Entry 5AFL (X-ray diffraction, 2.38 A resolution); this record covers chains C and D of the 5 polymer chains in the assembly.

Chain C (and D):
Name: Acetylcholine-binding protein, neuronal acetylcholine receptor subunit alpha-7
Organism: Homo sapiens
Notes: chain D of this document is another copy of the same molecule, construct and numbering; everything in this record applies to it too
Chain sequence (205 residues; each row starts with the number of its first residue; numbering starts at 0):
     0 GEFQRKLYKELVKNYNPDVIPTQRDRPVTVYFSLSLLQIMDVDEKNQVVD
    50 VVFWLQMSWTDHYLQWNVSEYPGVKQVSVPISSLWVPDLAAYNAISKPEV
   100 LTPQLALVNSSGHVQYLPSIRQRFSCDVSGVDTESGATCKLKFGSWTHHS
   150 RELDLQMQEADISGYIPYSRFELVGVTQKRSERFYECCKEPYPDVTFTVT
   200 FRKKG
Disulfide bonds: Cys125-Cys138, Cys186-Cys187
Glycans and other covalent adducts: N-acetylglucosamine (NAG) linked to Asn108
Residues lining bound ligands:
  - Alpha-Lobeline (L0B), molecule 1: Leu36, Trp53, Gln55, Gln114, Leu116
  - Alpha-Lobeline (L0B), molecule 2: Tyr91, Ser144, Trp145, Tyr184, Glu185, Cys186, Cys187, Tyr191

Chain C / chain D interface:
Contacting residue pairs (51; chain C residue first):
  Asn13(C) - Arg4(D)
  Asn13(C) - Lys8(D)
  Tyr14(C) - Arg4(D)
  Asn15(C) - Arg4(D)  hydrogen bond (backbone-side chain)
  Asn15(C) - Tyr7(D)
  Asp17(C) - Tyr7(D)
  Asp17(C) - Ser77(D)
  Asp17(C) - Pro79(D)
  Val18(C) - Arg4(D)
  Val18(C) - Tyr7(D)  hydrophobic
  Ile19(C) - Gly0(D)  hydrogen bond (backbone-backbone)
  Thr21(C) - Gly0(D)  hydrogen bond (side chain-backbone)
  Thr21(C) - Gln3(D)
  Lys44(C) - Asp40(D)  salt bridge
  Lys44(C) - Arg169(D)  hydrogen bond (backbone-side chain)
  Asn45(C) - Gln37(D)  hydrogen bond (backbone-side chain)
  Asn45(C) - Met39(D)
  Asn45(C) - Asp40(D)
  Asn45(C) - Arg169(D)
  Gln46(C) - Tyr167(D)  hydrogen bond (side chain-backbone)
  Val47(C) - Met39(D)  hydrophobic
  Tyr62(C) - Gly0(D)
  Tyr62(C) - Glu1(D)
  Tyr62(C) - Arg4(D)
  Asp87(C) - Pro102(D)
  Asp87(C) - Leu104(D)
  Ala89(C) - Pro102(D)
  Ala93(C) - Leu100(D)
  Ile94(C) - Met39(D)  hydrophobic
  Ile94(C) - Leu100(D)
  Ile94(C) - Arg120(D)  hydrogen bond (backbone-side chain)
  Ser95(C) - Glu98(D)
  Ser95(C) - Leu100(D)
  Lys96(C) - Glu98(D)  hydrogen bond (backbone-side chain)
  Lys96(C) - Val99(D)
  Lys96(C) - Leu100(D)
  Ser124(C) - Gln37(D)  hydrogen bond
  Ser124(C) - Tyr167(D)  hydrogen bond
  Cys125(C) - Tyr167(D)
  Asp126(C) - Tyr167(D)
  Trp145(C) - Trp53(D)
  Trp145(C) - Thr101(D)
  Trp145(C) - Pro102(D)  hydrophobic
  Trp145(C) - Leu116(D)  hydrogen bond (side chain-backbone)
  Thr146(C) - Ser77(D)  hydrogen bond
  Thr146(C) - Leu104(D)
  Thr146(C) - Leu106(D)
  His147(C) - Ser77(D)
  His148(C) - Gln75(D)
  Glu151(C) - Gln75(D)
  Tyr191(C) - Leu106(D)
Interface residues without a listed pair, chain C (29 interface residues in all): Leu88, Arg122
Interface residues without a listed pair, chain D (26 interface residues in all): Val51, Ile165

In short:
Chain C and chain D form an interface of 29 and 26 residues respectively; the contacts include 12 hydrogen
bonds and 1 salt bridge. Polar contacts include Lys44(C)-Asp40(D), Asn15(C)-Arg4(D) and Thr21(C)-Gly0(D).
Chain C binds Alpha-Lobeline. Covalently linked N-acetylglucosamine: at Asn108(C).
Chain C and chain D are both Acetylcholine-binding protein, neuronal acetylcholine receptor subunit alpha-7
(Homo sapiens); the structure, alpha7-AChBP in complex with lobeline and fragment 3, was determined by X-ray
diffraction together with 5AFH, 5AFJ, 5AFK, 5AFM and 5AFN from the same study.
